PDB entry 7VOT | electron microscopy, 2.90 A resolution | chains M and Q of the 66 polymer chains in the assembly

[Chain M]
Molecule: Reaction center protein M chain
From: Rhodobacter sphaeroides 2.4.1
UniProtKB: Q3J1A6 (RCEM_RHOS4); residues 0-307 here correspond to UniProt positions 1-308 (UniProt number = residue number + 1)
Sequence (308 residues; each row starts with the number of its first residue; numbering starts at 0):
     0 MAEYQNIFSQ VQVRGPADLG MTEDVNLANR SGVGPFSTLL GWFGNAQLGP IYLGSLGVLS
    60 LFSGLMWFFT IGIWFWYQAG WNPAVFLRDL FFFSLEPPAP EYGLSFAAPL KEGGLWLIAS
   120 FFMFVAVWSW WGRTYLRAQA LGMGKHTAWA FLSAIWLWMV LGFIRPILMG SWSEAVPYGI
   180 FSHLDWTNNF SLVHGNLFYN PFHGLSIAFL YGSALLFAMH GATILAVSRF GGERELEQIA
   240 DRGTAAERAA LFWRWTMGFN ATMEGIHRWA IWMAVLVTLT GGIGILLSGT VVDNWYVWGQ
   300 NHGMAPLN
Unresolved in the structure: 0
Bound ions: Fe2+: His219, Glu234, His266 (shared with 2 residues of chain L)
Small-molecule neighbours:
  - bacteriochlorophyll a (BCL), molecule 1: Trp66, Phe67, Leu89, Phe90, Met122, Trp157, Leu160, Val175, Ile179, His182, Leu183, Trp185, Thr186
  - bacteriochlorophyll a (BCL), molecule 2: Trp66, Met122, Val126, Phe150, Ala153, Ile154, Leu156, Trp157, Leu160, Trp185, Thr186, Asn187, Phe189, Ser190, Leu196, Phe197, His202, Ser205, Ile206, Leu209, Tyr210, Val276, Thr277, Gly280, Gly281, Gly283, Ile284
  - bacteriochlorophyll a (BCL), molecule 3: Thr186, Phe197, Tyr210
  - bacteriochlorophyll a (BCL), molecule 4: Phe197, His202, Gly203, Ile206, Ala207, Tyr210, Gly211, Leu214
  - bacteriopheophytin b (BPB), molecule 1: Ser59, Leu60, Gly63, Leu64, Trp66, Phe67, Ala125, Val126, Trp129, Thr133, Thr146, Ala149, Phe150, Ser152, Ala153, Ala273, Val274, Thr277
  - bacteriopheophytin b (BPB), molecule 2: Tyr210, Ala213, Leu214, Ala217, Met218, Trp252, Thr255, Met256
  - 1,2-diacyl-sn-glycero-3-phosphocholine (PC1), molecule 1: Pro82, Ala83, Leu86
  - 1,2-diacyl-sn-glycero-3-phosphocholine (PC1), molecule 2: Pro200, Leu204, Trp297, Asn300, His301, Gly302, Met303
  - 1,2-diacyl-sn-glycero-3-phosphocholine (PC1), molecule 3: Phe208, Met256, Gly257, Phe258, Trp268, Trp271, Met272, Leu275
  - spheroidene (SPO): Trp66, Phe67, Ile70, Gly71, Phe74, Trp75, Phe85, Leu89, Phe105, Trp115, Leu116, Ser119, Phe120, Met122, Phe123, Trp157, Met158, Leu160, Gly161, Phe162, Trp171, Val175, Tyr177, Gly178, Ile179, His182
  - ubiquinone-10 (U10), molecule 1: Phe7, Ser8, Leu38, Trp41
  - ubiquinone-10 (U10), molecule 2: Leu214, Leu215, Met218, His219, Thr222, Ile223, Ala248, Ala249, Trp252, Met256, Phe258, Asn259, Ala260, Thr261, Met262, Ile265, Trp268, Met272
What the authors report for this chain:
  - binding site for ubiquinone-10: Trp41

[Chain Q]
Molecule: Light-harvesting protein B-875 alpha chain
From: Rhodobacter sphaeroides 2.4.1
UniProtKB: Q3J1A4 (LHA1_RHOS4); residue numbers follow UniProt; this construct covers 1-58
Sequence (58 residues; row label = number of the first residue in the row):
     1 MSKFYKIWMI FDPRRVFVAQ GVFLFLLAVM IHLILLSTPS YNWLEISAAK YNRVAVAE
Unresolved in the structure: 56-58
Small-molecule neighbours:
  - bacteriochlorophyll a (BCL), molecule 1: Phe4, Ile7, Phe11, Val16, Gln20, Phe23, Ile31
  - bacteriochlorophyll a (BCL), molecule 2: Gly21, Leu24, Phe25, Ala28, His32, Leu35, Tyr41, Trp43
  - bacteriochlorophyll a (BCL), molecule 3: Leu24, Leu27, Ala28, Ile31, His32, Leu35, Tyr41
  - spheroidene (SPO), molecule 1: Phe4, Lys6, Ile7, Ile10
  - spheroidene (SPO), molecule 2: Phe17, Gln20, Phe23, Leu24, Leu27, Met30, Ile31, Ile34
  - spheroidene (SPO), molecule 3: Phe25, Ala28, Val29, His32, Leu33, Leu36, Trp43

[Chain M / chain Q interface]
Contacting residue pairs - 25 pairs, chain M then chain Q:
  Ala27(M) with Arg15(Q), hydrogen bond (backbone-side chain)
  Asn28(M) with Arg15(Q)
  Ser54(M) with Val18(Q)
  Leu58(M) with Val22(Q), hydrophobic
  Phe61(M) with Val22(Q), hydrophobic
  Ser62(M) with Leu26(Q)
  Met65(M) with Met30(Q), hydrophobic
  Phe105(M) with Leu33(Q), hydrophobic; Leu36(Q); Ser37(Q)
  Ala106(M) with Leu36(Q); Ser37(Q); Asn42(Q)
  Ala107(M) with Ser37(Q)
  Pro108(M) with Ser37(Q)
  Leu109(M) with Ser37(Q)
  Gly113(M) with Ser37(Q)
  Ile117(M) with Met30(Q), hydrophobic; Leu33(Q), hydrophobic; Ile34(Q), hydrophobic
  Phe120(M) with Phe25(Q), hydrophobic; Leu26(Q), hydrophobic; Val29(Q), hydrophobic
  Phe121(M) with Leu26(Q), hydrophobic; Met30(Q), hydrophobic
Interface residues without a listed pair, chain M (17 interface residues in all): Leu116
Interface residues without a listed pair, chain Q (14 interface residues in all): Ala19, Glu45

[In short]
Chain M and chain Q form an interface of 17 and 14 residues respectively, with 1 hydrogen bond. Its one
hydrogen-bonded contact is Ala27(M)-Arg15(Q). Ligands of chain M: 4 copies of bacteriochlorophyll a,
bacteriopheophytin b, 3 copies of 1,2-diacyl-sn-glycero-3-phosphocholine, ubiquinone-10 and spheroidene. From
the paper: a binding site for ubiquinone-10 at Trp41(M).
Chain M is Reaction center protein M chain and chain Q is Light-harvesting protein B-875 alpha chain, both
from Rhodobacter sphaeroides 2.4.1; the structure, The structure of dimeric photosynthetic RC-LH1 supercomplex
in Class-2, was determined by electron microscopy (same publication as 7VA9, 7VB9, 7VNM, 7VOR and 7VOY).
